Entry 6SHQ (electron microscopy, 3.20 A resolution); this record covers chains A and C of the 4 polymer chains in the assembly.

[Chain A (and C)]
Molecule: Glucose-1-phosphate adenylyltransferase
Source organism: Escherichia coli
Notes: EC 2.7.7.27; chain C of this document is another copy of the same molecule, construct and numbering; everything in this record applies to it too
Reference sequence: P0A6V1 (GLGC_ECOLI); residue numbers follow UniProt; this construct covers 1-431
Amino-acid sequence (431 residues; each row starts with the number of its first residue):
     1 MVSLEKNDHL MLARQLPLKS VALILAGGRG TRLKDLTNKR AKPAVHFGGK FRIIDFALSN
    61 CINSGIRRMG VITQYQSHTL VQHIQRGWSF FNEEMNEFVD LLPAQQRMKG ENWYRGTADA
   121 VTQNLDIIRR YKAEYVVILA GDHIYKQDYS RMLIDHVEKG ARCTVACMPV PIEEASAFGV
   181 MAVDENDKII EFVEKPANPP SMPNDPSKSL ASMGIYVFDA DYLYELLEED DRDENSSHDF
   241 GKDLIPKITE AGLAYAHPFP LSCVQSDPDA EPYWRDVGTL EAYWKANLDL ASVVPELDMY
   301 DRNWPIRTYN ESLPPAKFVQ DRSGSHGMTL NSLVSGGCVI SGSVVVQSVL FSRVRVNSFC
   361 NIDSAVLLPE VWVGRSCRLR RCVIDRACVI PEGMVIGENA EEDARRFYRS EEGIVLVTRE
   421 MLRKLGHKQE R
Disordered / not traced: 1-7
Residues lining bound ligands: adenosine monophosphate (AMP): Lys-39, Arg-40, Ala-44, His-46, Arg-52, Thr-79, Glu-370, Arg-386, Ala-387, Arg-419
Swiss-Prot annotation at these positions:
  - binding site (beta-D-fructose 1,6-bisphosphate): Lys-39, Arg-419 to Arg-423, Gln-429 to Arg-431
  - binding site (AMP): Arg-40, His-46, Arg-52, Arg-130, Glu-370, Arg-386
  - binding site (alpha-D-glucose 1-phosphate): Tyr-114, Gly-179, Glu-194, Lys-195, Ser-212
  - site (Could play a key role in the communication between the regulatory and the substrate sites): Gln-74, Trp-113
  - natural variant: Ala-44 (A44T: In SG14 mutant), Arg-67 (R67C: In CL1136 mutant), Pro-295 (P295S: In SG5 mutant), Gly-336 (G336D: In 618 mutant)
  - mutagenesis: Lys-39 (K39E: The level of activation by pyridoxal phosphate and fructose-1,6-phosphate is only approximately 2-fold compared to activation of 15- to 28-fold respectively, for the wild-type ...), Gln-74 (Q74A: Insensitive to activation by fructose-1,6-bisphosphate, but still binds fructose-1,6-bisphosphate with similar affinity as the wild-type ...), Trp-113 (W113A: Insensitive to activation by fructose-1,6-bisphosphate, but still binds fructose-1,6-bisphosphate, with similar affinity as the wild-type ...), Tyr-114 (Y114F: Shows a decrease of affinity for the substrates and less than 2-fold activation by fructose 1,6-bisphosphate in the ADP-glucose synthesis direction ...), Lys-195 (K195E/I/H/R: Decrease of the affinity for alpha-D-glucose 1-phosphate, but no loss in adenylyltransferase activity ...)
What the authors report for this chain:
  - binding site for adenosine monophosphate: Arg-40, His-46, Thr-79, Arg-130, Arg-386
  - conformationally variable residues (loop rearrangement, side-chain flip): Arg-29, Ala-104 to Gly-116
  - contacts within the chain: Arg-29/Thr-37, Ala-104/Asn-112, Gln-106/Glu-111, Gln-74/Trp-113, Tyr-114/Asn-124 (hydrogen bond), Leu-102/Tyr-114 (backbone contact), Pro-103/Tyr-114 (backbone contact), Ala-104/Tyr-114 (backbone contact)
  - mutagenesis - Q106A, R115A: decreased catalytic activity on FBP (citing earlier work)
  - mutagenesis - W113A: decreased catalytic activity (citing earlier work)
  - mutagenesis - P103A, W113A, Y114A: increased catalytic activity on adenosine monophosphate (citing earlier work)
  - self-association interface (contacts with another copy of this molecule); pairs are residue here / residue on that copy: Arg-107/Asn-38 (hydrogen bond)
  - catalytic residues: Arg-32, Lys-42, Lys-195 (by similarity / conservation)

[Chain A / chain C interface]
Contacting residue pairs (41; chain A residue first):
  Asn-38(A) / Arg-107(C)  hydrogen bond (backbone-side chain)
  Gln-74(A) / Gln-106(C)
  Tyr-75(A) / Gln-106(C)
  Tyr-75(A) / Arg-107(C)
  Gln-76(A) / Gln-105(C)
  Gln-76(A) / Gln-106(C)  hydrogen bond (backbone-backbone)
  Gln-76(A) / Arg-107(C)
  Ser-77(A) / Gln-105(C)  hydrogen bond (backbone-side chain)
  His-78(A) / Leu-101(C)  hydrogen bond (side chain-backbone)
  His-78(A) / Leu-102(C)
  His-78(A) / Gln-105(C)  hydrogen bond (backbone-side chain)
  His-78(A) / Ile-127(C)
  Gln-82(A) / Asp-100(C)  hydrogen bond
  Gln-85(A) / Val-99(C)  hydrogen bond (side chain-backbone)
  Arg-86(A) / Glu-93(C)
  Arg-86(A) / Phe-98(C)
  Arg-86(A) / Asp-100(C)  salt bridge
  Ser-89(A) / Ser-89(C)  hydrogen bond
  Glu-93(A) / Arg-86(C)
  Glu-93(A) / Tyr-309(C)
  Glu-94(A) / Ser-312(C)  hydrogen bond
  Phe-98(A) / Arg-86(C)
  Val-99(A) / Gln-85(C)  hydrogen bond (backbone-side chain)
  Asp-100(A) / Gln-82(C)  hydrogen bond
  Asp-100(A) / Arg-86(C)  salt bridge
  Leu-101(A) / His-78(C)  hydrogen bond (backbone-side chain)
  Leu-102(A) / His-78(C)
  Gln-105(A) / Gln-76(C)
  Gln-105(A) / Ser-77(C)  hydrogen bond (side chain-backbone)
  Gln-105(A) / His-78(C)  hydrogen bond (side chain-backbone)
  Gln-106(A) / Gln-74(C)
  Gln-106(A) / Tyr-75(C)
  Gln-106(A) / Gln-76(C)  hydrogen bond (backbone-backbone)
  Arg-107(A) / Asn-38(C)  hydrogen bond (side chain-backbone)
  Arg-107(A) / Tyr-75(C)
  Arg-107(A) / Gln-76(C)
  Lys-109(A) / Trp-113(C)
  Trp-113(A) / Lys-109(C)
  Ile-127(A) / His-78(C)
  Tyr-309(A) / Glu-93(C)
  Ser-312(A) / Glu-94(C)  hydrogen bond
Interface residues without a listed pair, chain A (29 interface residues in all): Val-81, Ile-84, Trp-88, Gly-110
Interface residues without a listed pair, chain C (29 interface residues in all): Val-81, Ile-84, Trp-88, Gly-110
The authors on this interface:
  - residue pairs: Gln-105(A)/Gln-76(C), Gln-105(A)/His-78(C)

[Overview]
Chain A and chain C each contribute 29 residues to their interface, with 17 hydrogen bonds and 2 salt bridges.
Polar pairs include Arg-86(A)/Asp-100(C), Asn-38(A)/Arg-107(C) and Ser-77(A)/Gln-105(C). The authors report
contacts between Gln-105(A) and Gln-76(C) and Gln-105(A) and His-78(C). The paper reports catalytic residues
Arg-32(A), Lys-42(A) and Lys-195(A); P103A, W113A and Y114A of chain A increase catalytic activity on
adenosine monophosphate; 5 substitutions were tested in all.
Chain A and chain C are both Glucose-1-phosphate adenylyltransferase (Escherichia coli); the structure,
Escherichia coli AGPase in complex with AMP. Symmetry C2, was determined by electron microscopy (same
publication as 6SHJ, 6SHN and 6SI8).
